Entry 1QA1 (X-ray diffraction, 2.00 A resolution); this record covers chain A.

Chain A:
Name: Tailspike protein
From: Enterobacteria phage P22
Notes: fragment: receptor binding c-terminal domain
UniProt: P12528 (TSPE_BPP22); residues 113-666 here correspond to UniProt positions 114-667 (UniProt number = residue number + 1)
Amino-acid sequence (554 residues; row label = number of the first residue in the row):
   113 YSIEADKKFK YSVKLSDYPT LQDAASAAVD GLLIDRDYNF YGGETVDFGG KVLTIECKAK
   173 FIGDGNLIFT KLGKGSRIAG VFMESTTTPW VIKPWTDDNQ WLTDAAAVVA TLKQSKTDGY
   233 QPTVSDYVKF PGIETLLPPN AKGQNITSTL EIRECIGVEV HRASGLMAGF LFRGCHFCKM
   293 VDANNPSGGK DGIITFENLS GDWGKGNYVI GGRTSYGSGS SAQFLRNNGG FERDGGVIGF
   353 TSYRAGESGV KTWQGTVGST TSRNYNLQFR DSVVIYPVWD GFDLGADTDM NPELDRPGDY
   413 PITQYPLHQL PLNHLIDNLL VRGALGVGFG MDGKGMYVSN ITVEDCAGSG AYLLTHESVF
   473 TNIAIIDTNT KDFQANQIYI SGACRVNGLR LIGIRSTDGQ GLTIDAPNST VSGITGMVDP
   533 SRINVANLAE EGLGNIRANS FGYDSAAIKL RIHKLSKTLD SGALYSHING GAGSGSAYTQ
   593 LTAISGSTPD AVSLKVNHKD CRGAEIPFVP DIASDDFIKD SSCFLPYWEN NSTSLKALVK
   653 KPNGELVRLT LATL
Not modelled in the structure: 401-406, 508-513
Sequence notes: engineered mutation Gly331 (Val332 in P12528)
UniProt features mapped onto this chain:
  - active site: Glu359, Asp392, Asp395

Summary:
From UniProt: 3 active-site residues.
Chain A is Tailspike protein (Enterobacteria phage P22); the structure, Tailspike protein, mutant V331G, was
determined by X-ray diffraction (same publication as 1QA2, 1QA3 and 1CLW).
